PDB entry 6DJU | electron microscopy, 3.80 A resolution | chains A and N of the 7 polymer chains in the assembly

[Chain A]
Name: Chaperone protein ClpB
Source organism: Mycobacterium tuberculosis
UniProtKB: A0A045JSR5 (A0A045JSR5_MYCTX); residues 1-848 here = UniProt positions 1-848
Amino-acid sequence (848 residues; numbered 1 to 848; the number before each row is that of its first residue):
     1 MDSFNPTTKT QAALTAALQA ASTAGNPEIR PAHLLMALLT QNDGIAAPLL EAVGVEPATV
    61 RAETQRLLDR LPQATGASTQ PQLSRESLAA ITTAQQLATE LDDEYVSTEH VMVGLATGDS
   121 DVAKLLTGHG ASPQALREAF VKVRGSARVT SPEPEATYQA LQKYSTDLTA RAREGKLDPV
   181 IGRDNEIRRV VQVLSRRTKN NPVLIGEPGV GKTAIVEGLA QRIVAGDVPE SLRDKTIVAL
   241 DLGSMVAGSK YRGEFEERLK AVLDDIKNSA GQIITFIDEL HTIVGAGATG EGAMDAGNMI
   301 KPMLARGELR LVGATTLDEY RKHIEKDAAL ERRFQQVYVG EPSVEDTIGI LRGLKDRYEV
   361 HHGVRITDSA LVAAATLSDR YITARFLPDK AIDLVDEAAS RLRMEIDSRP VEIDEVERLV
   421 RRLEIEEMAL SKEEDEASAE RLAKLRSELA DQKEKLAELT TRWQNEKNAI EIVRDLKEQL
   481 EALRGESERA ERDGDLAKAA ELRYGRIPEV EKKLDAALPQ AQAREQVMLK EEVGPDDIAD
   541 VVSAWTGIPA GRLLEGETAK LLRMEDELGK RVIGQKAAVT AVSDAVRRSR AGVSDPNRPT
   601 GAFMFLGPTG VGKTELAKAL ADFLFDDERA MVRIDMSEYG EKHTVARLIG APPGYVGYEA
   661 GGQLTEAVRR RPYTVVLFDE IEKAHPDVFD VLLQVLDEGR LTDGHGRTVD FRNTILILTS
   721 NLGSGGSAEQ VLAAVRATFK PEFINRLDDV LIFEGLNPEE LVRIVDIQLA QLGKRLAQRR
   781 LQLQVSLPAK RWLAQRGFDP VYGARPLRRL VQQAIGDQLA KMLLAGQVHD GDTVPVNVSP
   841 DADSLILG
Not modelled in the structure: 1-158, 289-295, 432-441, 470-529, 846-848
Residues lining bound ligands:
  - ATP-gamma-S (AGS; phosphothiophosphoric acid-adenylate ester), molecule 1: P179, V180, I181, P208, G209, V210, G211, K212, T213, A214, E279, T316, I350, L354, P388, D389, I392
  - ATP-gamma-S (AGS), molecule 2: R571, V572, I573, T609, G610, V611, G612, K613, T614, E615, E680, N721, L756, I764, Q768, A804, R805, R808
What the authors report for this chain:
  - binding site for casein polyAlanine model (chain N): Y251, Y655, V656
  - self-association interface (contacts with another copy of this molecule); pairs are residue here / residue on that copy: S249-R252 (hydrogen bond), D393-R196 (salt bridge), D396-R196 (salt bridge), M404-V191 (hydrophobic contact), R418-D184 (salt bridge), E426-R352 (salt bridge), V656-Y658 (hydrophobic contact), R775-D595 (salt bridge), D817-R588 (salt bridge), L819-V593 (hydrophobic contact), E397
  - mutagenesis - P410A, V656A, Y658A: abolished catalytic activity
  - binding site for ATP-gamma-S: R332, R333, R746, R805

[Chain N]
Name: casein polyAlanine model
Source organism: Bos taurus
Amino-acid sequence (26 residues; each row starts with the number of its first residue):
     1 AAAAAAAAAA AAAAAAAAAA AAAAAA

[How chain A and chain N interact]
Residue-residue contacts (9; chain A residue first):
  K250(A) with A3(N)
  R252(A) with A2(N); A3(N)
  G654(A) with A15(N); A16(N)
  Y655(A) with A15(N); A16(N), hydrophobic
  V656(A) with A15(N); A16(N)
Other interface residues (no listed pair), chain A (7 interface residues in all): Y251, H643
Other interface residues (no listed pair), chain N (6 interface residues in all): A4, A20

[Overview]
7 residues of chain A face 6 of chain N across their interface. Chain A binds ATP-gamma-S. From the paper: a
binding site for ATP-gamma-S at R332(A), R333(A) and R746(A) among others; P410A, V656A and Y658A of chain A
abolish catalytic activity.
Chain A is Chaperone protein ClpB (Mycobacterium tuberculosis) and chain N is casein polyAlanine model (Bos
taurus); the structure, Mtb ClpB in complex with ATPgammaS and casein, Conformer 1, was determined by electron
microscopy, deposited together with 6DJV and 6ED3.
